PDB entry 3FH6 | X-ray diffraction, 4.50 A resolution (low resolution: residue-level contacts below are approximate; hydrogen-bond / salt-bridge calls are withheld) | chains F and G of the 4 polymer chains in the assembly

== Chain F ==
Protein: Maltose transport system permease protein malF
Source organism: Escherichia coli
UniProtKB: P02916 (MALF_ECOLI); residue numbers follow UniProt; this construct covers 36-514
Amino-acid sequence (480 residues; numbered 35 to 514; the number before each row is that of its first residue):
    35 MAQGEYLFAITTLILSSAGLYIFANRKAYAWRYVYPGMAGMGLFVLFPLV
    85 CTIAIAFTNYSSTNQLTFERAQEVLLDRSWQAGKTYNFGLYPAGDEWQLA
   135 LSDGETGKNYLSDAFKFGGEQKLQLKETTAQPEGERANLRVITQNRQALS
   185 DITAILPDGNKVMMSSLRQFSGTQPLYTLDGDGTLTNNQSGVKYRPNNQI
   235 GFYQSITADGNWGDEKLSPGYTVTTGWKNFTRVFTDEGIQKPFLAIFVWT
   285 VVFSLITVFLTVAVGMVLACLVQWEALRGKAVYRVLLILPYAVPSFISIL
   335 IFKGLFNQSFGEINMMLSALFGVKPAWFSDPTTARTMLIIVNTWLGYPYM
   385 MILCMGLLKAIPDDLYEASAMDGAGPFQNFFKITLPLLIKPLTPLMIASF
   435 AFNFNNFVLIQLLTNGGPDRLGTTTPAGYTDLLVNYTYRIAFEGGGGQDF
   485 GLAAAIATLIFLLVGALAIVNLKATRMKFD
Disordered / not traced: 35-40, 57-66, 114-261
Differences from the reference sequence: expression tag (35)
Curated features (UniProtKB/Swiss-Prot):
  - mutagenesis: Leu-334 (L334W: Ability to transport lactose in a saturable manner), Leu-372 (L372W: Growth on maltose but not on media containing either maltoheptaose or maltoheptaose plus maltose), Asn-376 (N376K/H: No growth on maltose), Gly-380 (G380C/S: No growth on maltose), Glu-401 (E401A/C/K/L: Reduction of transport rate), Ser-403 (S403C/D/K/L: Reduction of transport rate), Gly-407 (G407A/P: No effect), Pro-420 (P420A: No effect)

== Chain G ==
Protein: Maltose transport system permease protein malG
Source organism: Escherichia coli
UniProtKB: P68183 (MALG_ECOLI); residues 1-296 here = UniProt positions 1-296
Amino-acid sequence (296 residues; numbered 1 to 296; the number before each row is that of its first residue):
     1 MAMVQPKSQKARLFITHLLLLLFIAAIMFPLLMVVAISLRQGNFATGSLI
    51 PEQISWDHWKLALGFSVEQADGRITPPPFPVLLWLWNSVKVAGISAIGIV
   101 ALSTTCAYAFARMRFPGKATLLKGMLIFQMFPAVLSLVALYALFDRLGEY
   151 IPFIGLNTHGGVIFAYLGGIALHVWTIKGYFETIDSSLEEAAALDGATPW
   201 QAFRLVLLPLSVPILAVVFILSFIAAITEVPVASLLLRDVNSYTLAVGMQ
   251 QYLNPQNYLWGDFAAAAVMSALPITIVFLLAQRWLVNGLTAGGVKG
Disordered / not traced: 1-2, 42-72, 288-296
Curated features (UniProtKB/Swiss-Prot):
  - mutagenesis: Glu-190 (E190A/C/K/L: Reduction of transport rate), Ala-192 (A192D/S/L: Loss of transport and MalK dissociation from the membrane), Gly-196 (G196A: No effect; G196P: Loss of transport and MalK dissociation from the membrane), Pro-209 (P209A: No effect)
What the authors report for this chain:
  - conformationally variable residues (domain motion): Leu-135

== Interface between chain F and chain G ==
Pairs across the interface (81):
  Met-75(F) / Met-125(G)
  Leu-77(F) / Leu-143(G)
  Phe-78(F) / Leu-147(G)
  Phe-78(F) / Phe-164(G)
  Val-79(F) / Gly-168(G)
  Leu-80(F) / Phe-128(G)
  Phe-81(F) / Leu-143(G)
  Pro-82(F) / Ala-139(G)
  Pro-82(F) / Leu-143(G)
  Leu-83(F) / Phe-131(G)
  Thr-86(F) / Leu-135(G)
  Thr-86(F) / Ala-139(G)
  Gln-99(F) / Arg-146(G)
  Leu-305(F) / Thr-16(G)
  Leu-311(F) / Leu-13(G)
  Leu-311(F) / His-17(G)
  Tyr-317(F) / His-17(G)
  Tyr-317(F) / Leu-20(G)
  Tyr-317(F) / Leu-21(G)
  Leu-321(F) / Ile-24(G)
  Ile-322(F) / Phe-278(G)
  Leu-323(F) / Phe-278(G)
  Ala-326(F) / Ile-274(G)
  Ala-326(F) / Phe-278(G)
  Val-327(F) / Ile-274(G)
  Pro-328(F) / Ser-270(G)
  Pro-328(F) / Ile-274(G)
  Phe-330(F) / Leu-245(G)
  Phe-330(F) / Ala-246(G)
  Phe-330(F) / Met-249(G)
  Ile-331(F) / Phe-263(G)
  Ile-331(F) / Ala-267(G)
  Ile-331(F) / Ser-270(G)
  Leu-334(F) / Met-249(G)
  Leu-334(F) / Gln-250(G)
  Leu-334(F) / Leu-253(G)
  Leu-334(F) / Phe-263(G)
  Ile-335(F) / Pro-30(G)
  Ile-335(F) / Val-34(G)
  Ile-335(F) / Phe-263(G)
  Lys-337(F) / Tyr-252(G)
  Lys-337(F) / Leu-253(G)
  Gly-338(F) / Trp-260(G)
  Leu-339(F) / Trp-260(G)
  Asn-341(F) / Gln-256(G)
  Phe-344(F) / Asn-257(G)
  Phe-344(F) / Tyr-258(G)
  Glu-346(F) / Met-33(G)
  Glu-346(F) / Trp-260(G)
  Met-350(F) / Phe-29(G)
  Trp-378(F) / Ile-27(G)
  Tyr-381(F) / Ile-27(G)
  Ala-404(F) / Met-3(G)
  Pro-410(F) / Arg-12(G)
  Ala-432(F) / Met-130(G)
  Asn-439(F) / Pro-132(G)
  Asn-439(F) / Val-134(G)
  Val-442(F) / Val-230(G)
  Val-442(F) / Pro-231(G)
  Leu-446(F) / Gln-250(G)
  Val-468(F) / Val-134(G)
  Thr-471(F) / Val-134(G)
  Thr-471(F) / Leu-135(G)
  Tyr-472(F) / Leu-135(G)
  Tyr-472(F) / Leu-235(G)
  Leu-486(F) / Leu-135(G)
  Ile-490(F) / Leu-135(G)
  Ile-494(F) / Phe-131(G)
  Leu-497(F) / Met-130(G)
  Leu-497(F) / Phe-131(G)
  Leu-497(F) / Pro-132(G)
  Val-498(F) / Phe-131(G)
  Leu-501(F) / Ile-127(G)
  Leu-501(F) / Met-130(G)
  Leu-501(F) / Phe-131(G)
  Ala-502(F) / Ile-127(G)
  Asn-505(F) / Lys-123(G)
  Asn-505(F) / Leu-126(G)
  Asn-505(F) / Ile-127(G)
  Arg-510(F) / Trp-175(G)
  Arg-510(F) / Lys-178(G)
Also at the interface, not in a pair above, chain F (63 interface residues in all): Leu-41, Phe-42, Met-72, Cys-85, Ala-310, Val-319, Leu-320, Ser-329, Phe-336, Met-389, Phe-441, Leu-493, Thr-509
Also at the interface, not in a pair above, chain G (61 interface residues in all): Gln-9, Met-28, Leu-31, Leu-122, Ser-136, Leu-137, Ile-170, Ile-227, Thr-228, Val-247, Gln-282, Leu-285
Interface features reported in the paper:
  - residue pairs: Val-442(F)/Val-230(G) (hydrophobic contact)
  - interface residues, chain F: Leu-334(F)
  - interface residues, chain G: Leu-135(G)

== Overview ==
Chain F and chain G form an interface of 63 and 61 residues respectively. The authors report a hydrophobic
contact between Val-442(F) and Val-230(G). UniProt lists 8 mutagenesis sites on chain F; 4 mutagenesis sites
on chain G. The paper reports interface residues Leu-334(F) and Leu-135(G); conformational variability at
Leu-135(G).
Chain F is Maltose transport system permease protein malF and chain G is Maltose transport system permease
protein malG, both from Escherichia coli; the structure, Crystal structure of the resting state maltose
transporter from E. coli, was determined by X-ray diffraction.
